PDB entry 6FBI | X-ray diffraction, 1.90 A resolution | chains A and C of the 3 polymer chains in the assembly

== Chain A ==
Name: DNA polymerase I, thermostable
Organism: Thermus aquaticus
Notes: EC 2.7.7.7
Reference sequence: P19821 (DPO1_THEAQ); residue numbers follow UniProt; this construct covers 293-832
Amino-acid sequence (541 residues; row label = number of the first residue in the row):
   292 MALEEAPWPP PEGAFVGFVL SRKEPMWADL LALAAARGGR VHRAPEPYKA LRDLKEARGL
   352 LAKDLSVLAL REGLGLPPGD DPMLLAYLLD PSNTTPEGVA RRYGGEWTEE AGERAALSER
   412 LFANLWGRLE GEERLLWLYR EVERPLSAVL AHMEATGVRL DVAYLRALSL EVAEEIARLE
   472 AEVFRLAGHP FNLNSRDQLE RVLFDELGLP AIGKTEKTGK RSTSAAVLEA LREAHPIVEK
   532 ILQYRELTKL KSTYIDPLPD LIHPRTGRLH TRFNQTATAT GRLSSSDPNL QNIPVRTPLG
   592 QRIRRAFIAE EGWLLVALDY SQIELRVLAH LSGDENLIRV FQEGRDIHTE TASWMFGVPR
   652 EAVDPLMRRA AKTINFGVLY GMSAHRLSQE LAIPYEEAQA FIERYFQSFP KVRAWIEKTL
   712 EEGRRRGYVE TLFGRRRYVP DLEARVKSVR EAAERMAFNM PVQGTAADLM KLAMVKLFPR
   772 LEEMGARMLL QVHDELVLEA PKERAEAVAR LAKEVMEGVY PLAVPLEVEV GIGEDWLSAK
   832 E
Disordered / not traced: 292-293
Differences from the reference sequence: initiating methionine (292)
Ion coordination: Mn2+ site 1: Asp-610, Asp-785 (together with XG4) (shared with 1 residue of chain B); Mn2+ site 2: Asp-610, Tyr-611, Asp-785 (together with XG4)
Ligand contacts: XG4 (2'-deoxy-5'-O-[(R)-hydroxy{[(R)-hydroxy(phosphonooxy)phosphoryl]amino}phosphoryl]guanosine): Arg-573, Asp-610, Tyr-611, Ser-612, Gln-613, Ile-614, Glu-615, His-639, Arg-659, Arg-660, Lys-663, Thr-664, Phe-667, Tyr-671, Asn-750, Asp-785
What the authors report for this chain:
  - Mn2+ coordination: Asp-610, Tyr-611, Asp-785
  - binding site for XG4: Arg-660, Lys-663
  - catalytic residues: Lys-663 (citing earlier work)
  - contacts within the chain: Arg-660/Thr-664 (hydrogen bond)

== Chain C ==
Molecule: 16-nt DNA strand
Sequence (16 nucleotides; numbered 201 to 216; the number before each row is that of its first residue):
   201 AAACGTGGCC GTGGTC

== How chain A and chain C interact ==
Pairs across the interface (54):
  Asn-483(A) / DT212(C)  hydrogen bond to the phosphate
  Asn-485(A) / DG211(C)  phosphate contact
  Asn-485(A) / DT212(C)  phosphate contact
  Ser-486(A) / DT212(C)  phosphate contact
  Ser-486(A) / DG213(C)  hydrogen bond to the phosphate
  Gln-489(A) / DG213(C)  phosphate contact
  Ile-503(A) / DA201(C)  base contact
  Gly-504(A) / DA201(C)  sugar contact
  Lys-505(A) / DA201(C)  sugar contact
  Glu-507(A) / DA202(C)  phosphate contact
  Ser-513(A) / DA201(C)  sugar contact
  Ser-515(A) / DA201(C)  sugar contact
  Ala-517(A) / DA201(C)  base contact
  Ala-517(A) / DA202(C)  base contact
  Val-518(A) / DA201(C)  base contact
  Ala-521(A) / DA201(C)  base contact
  Ser-543(A) / DC210(C)  sugar contact
  Thr-544(A) / DC210(C)  sugar contact
  Ala-568(A) / DG207(C)  phosphate contact
  Ala-568(A) / DG208(C)  phosphate contact
  Thr-569(A) / DG207(C)  phosphate contact
  Ala-570(A) / DT206(C)  phosphate contact
  Ala-570(A) / DG207(C)  hydrogen bond to the phosphate
  Thr-571(A) / DT206(C)  sugar contact
  Arg-573(A) / DG205(C)  base contact
  Arg-573(A) / DT206(C)  hydrogen bond to the base
  Ser-575(A) / DG207(C)  phosphate contact
  Ser-575(A) / DG208(C)  hydrogen bond to the phosphate
  Ser-576(A) / DG208(C)  sugar contact
  Ser-577(A) / DG208(C)  phosphate contact
  Ser-577(A) / DC209(C)  phosphate contact
  Asp-578(A) / DC209(C)  hydrogen bond to the phosphate
  Asn-580(A) / DG208(C)  hydrogen bond to the sugar
  Asn-580(A) / DC209(C)  phosphate contact
  Asn-583(A) / DG207(C)  base contact
  Thr-664(A) / DC204(C)  base contact
  Phe-667(A) / DC204(C)  base contact
  Gly-668(A) / DC204(C)  base contact
  Tyr-671(A) / DC204(C)  sugar contact
  Gly-672(A) / DA203(C)  sugar contact
  Met-673(A) / DC204(C)  phosphate contact
  Ser-674(A) / DC204(C)  hydrogen bond to the phosphate
  Arg-677(A) / DA202(C)  base contact
  Arg-677(A) / DC204(C)  salt bridge to the phosphate
  Glu-681(A) / DA202(C)  base contact
  Arg-728(A) / DT206(C)  salt bridge to the phosphate
  Arg-746(A) / DA203(C)  hydrogen bond to the sugar
  Arg-746(A) / DC204(C)  hydrogen bond to the phosphate
  Arg-746(A) / DG205(C)  salt bridge to the phosphate
  Met-747(A) / DG205(C)  phosphate contact
  Met-747(A) / DT206(C)  phosphate contact
  Asn-750(A) / DG205(C)  sugar contact
  Gln-754(A) / DG205(C)  base contact
  Gln-754(A) / DT206(C)  hydrogen bond to the sugar
Interface residues without a listed pair, chain A (46 interface residues in all): Asp-488, Lys-540, Pro-548, Asn-565, Pro-579, Gln-680

== Summary ==
46 residues of chain A and 13 residues of chain C are in contact; the contacts include 11 hydrogen bonds and 3
salt bridges. Among the polar pairs are Arg-573(A)/DT206(C), Asn-580(A)/DG208(C) and Arg-746(A)/DA203(C).
Chain A binds compound XG4. From the paper: the catalytic residue Lys-663(A); a binding site for XG4 at
Arg-660(A) and Lys-663(A).
Here chain A is DNA polymerase I, thermostable (Thermus aquaticus) and chain C is a 16-nt DNA strand. Entry
6FBI (KlenTaq DNA polymerase in a closed, ternary complex with dGpNHpp bound in the active site) was
determined by X-ray diffraction (same publication as 6FBC, 6FBD, 6FBE, 6FBF, 6FBG and 6FBH).
